Entry 6NUD (electron microscopy, 3.50 A resolution); this record covers chains H and I of the 12 polymer chains in the assembly.

[Chain H]
Molecule: crRNA
From: Streptococcus thermophilus
Sequence (72 nucleotides; row label = number of the first residue in the row):
     1 ACGGAAACUUUCGUAACUGUUUAAUUCUGUUCACUUAUUCCACCGAUAUA
    51 AACCUAAUUACCUCGAGAGGGG
Unresolved in the structure: 41-72

[Chain I]
Protein: CRISPR type III-associated RAMP protein Csm4
From: Streptococcus thermophilus
Reference sequence: A0A0A7HGA1 (A0A0A7HGA1_STRTR); residues 1-299 here = UniProt positions 1-299
Chain sequence (299 residues; row label = number of the first residue in the row):
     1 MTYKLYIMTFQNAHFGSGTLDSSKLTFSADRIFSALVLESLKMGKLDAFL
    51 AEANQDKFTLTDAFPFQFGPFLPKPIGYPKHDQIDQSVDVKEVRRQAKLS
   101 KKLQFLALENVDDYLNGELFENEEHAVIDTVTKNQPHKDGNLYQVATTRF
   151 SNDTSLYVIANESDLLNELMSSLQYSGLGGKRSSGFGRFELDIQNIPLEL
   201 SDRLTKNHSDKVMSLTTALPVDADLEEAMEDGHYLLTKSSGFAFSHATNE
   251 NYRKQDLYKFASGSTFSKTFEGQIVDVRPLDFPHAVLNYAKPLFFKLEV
Unresolved in the structure: 1-2, 298-299
Ligand contacts: ATP (adenosine-5'-triphosphate): Arg94, Arg95, Lys98

[How chain H and chain I interact]
Contacting residue pairs - 48 pairs, chain H then chain I:
  A1(H) with Ser34(I), phosphate contact; Val37(I), sugar contact; Leu41(I), base contact; Leu46(I), base contact; Phe244(I), hydrogen bond to the sugar; His284(I), hydrogen bond to the sugar; Ala285(I), phosphate contact
  C2(H) with Arg31(I), base contact; Ser34(I), hydrogen bond to the sugar; Leu38(I), base contact; Leu178(I), base contact; Gly179(I), base contact; Arg182(I), base contact; Phe242(I), phosphate contact; Ala243(I), phosphate contact; Phe244(I), hydrogen bond to the phosphate; Lys254(I), salt bridge to the phosphate
  G3(H) with Ser17(I), sugar contact; Gly18(I), base contact; Thr19(I), hydrogen bond to the sugar; Leu20(I), sugar contact; Arg31(I), salt bridge to the phosphate; Ser240(I), hydrogen bond to the base; Arg253(I), hydrogen bond to the base
  G4(H) with Gly16(I), hydrogen bond to the phosphate; Arg31(I), salt bridge to the phosphate; Gly179(I), phosphate contact; Gly180(I), hydrogen bond to the phosphate; Arg182(I), sugar contact; Phe242(I), base contact
  A5(H) with Gly180(I), phosphate contact; Lys181(I), salt bridge to the phosphate; Arg182(I), hydrogen bond to the phosphate; Ser183(I), phosphate contact
  A6(H) with Leu20(I), base contact; Ser183(I), hydrogen bond to the phosphate
  A7(H) with Gln135(I), base contact; Asn141(I), base contact; Tyr143(I), stacking on the base; Lys181(I), hydrogen bond to the base
  C8(H) with Asn134(I), sugar contact; Gln135(I), phosphate contact; Pro136(I), sugar contact
  U9(H) with Thr132(I), base contact; Lys133(I), phosphate contact; Asn134(I), hydrogen bond to the sugar; Leu142(I), base contact
  U10(H) with Pro136(I), sugar contact
Also at the interface, not in a pair above, chain I (40 interface residues in all): His14, Phe15, Ala35, Gly177, Gly241, Val286, Leu287

[Overview]
10 residues of chain H face 40 of chain I across their interface; the contacts include 13 hydrogen bonds, 4
salt bridges and 1 aromatic stacking contact. Polar pairs include G3(H)-Ser240(I), G3(H)-Arg253(I) and
A7(H)-Lys181(I). Ligands of chain I: ATP.
Chain H is crRNA and chain I is CRISPR type III-associated RAMP protein Csm4, both from Streptococcus
thermophilus; the structure, Small conformation of ssRNA-bound CRISPR_Csm complex, was determined by electron
microscopy together with 6NUE from the same study.
